PDB entry 6JLQ | X-ray diffraction, 3.10 A resolution | chains A and B of the 3 polymer chains in the assembly

== Chain A ==
Protein: Ubiquitin carboxyl-terminal hydrolase 46
From: Homo sapiens
Notes: EC 3.4.19.12
Reference sequence: P62068 (UBP46_HUMAN); numbering as in UniProt (aligned over 24-366)
Chain sequence (352 residues; numbered 23 to 374; the number before each row is that of its first residue):
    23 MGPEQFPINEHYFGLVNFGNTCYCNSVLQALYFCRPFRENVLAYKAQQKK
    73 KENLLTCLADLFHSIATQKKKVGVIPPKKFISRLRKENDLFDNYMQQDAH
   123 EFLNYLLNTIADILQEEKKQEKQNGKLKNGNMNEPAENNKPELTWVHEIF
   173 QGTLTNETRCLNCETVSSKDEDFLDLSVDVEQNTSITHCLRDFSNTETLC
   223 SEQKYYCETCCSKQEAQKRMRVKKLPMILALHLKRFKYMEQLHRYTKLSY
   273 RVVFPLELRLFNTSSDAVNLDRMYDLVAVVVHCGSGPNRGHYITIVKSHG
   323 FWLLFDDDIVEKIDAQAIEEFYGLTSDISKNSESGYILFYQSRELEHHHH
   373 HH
Not modelled in the structure: 23-34, 66-76, 89-96, 143-163, 367-374
Construct notes: initiating methionine (23); expression tag (367-374)
Metal / ion sites: Zn2+: Cys182, Cys185, Cys229, Cys232
UniProt features mapped onto this chain:
  - active site: Cys44 (Nucleophile), His313 (Proton acceptor)
  - binding site (Zn(2+)): Cys182, Cys185, Cys229, Cys232
  - mutagenesis: Cys44 (C44S: Abolishes enzyme activity)
What the authors report for this chain:
  - mutagenesis - E186K: abolished binding to WD repeat-containing protein 48 (chain B)
  - mutagenesis - E186K, E279R, E279R/D293R, D293R, T347A/S348A: unchanged binding to WD repeat-containing protein 20, highly similar to WD repeat protein 20
  - mutagenesis - C44S, E186K: abolished catalytic activity on PHLPP1
  - catalytic residues: Cys44 (proposed by the authors, not directly observed)
  - mutagenesis - V275D/F283A: decreased catalytic activity on PHLPP1
  - mutagenesis - T347A/S348A: unchanged catalytic activity on PHLPP1

== Chain B ==
Protein: WD repeat-containing protein 48
From: Homo sapiens
Reference sequence: Q8TAF3 (WDR48_HUMAN); residues 1-580 here = UniProt positions 1-580
Chain sequence (620 residues; row label = number of the first residue in the row; numbers below 1 keep their minus sign (Met-39 is residue -39)):
   -39 MSYYDYKDDDDKSGSGHHHHHHDYDIPTTENLYFQGAMGSMAAHHRQNTA
    11 GRRKVQVSYVIRDEVEKYNRNGVNALQLDPALNRLFTAGRDSIIRIWSVN
    61 QHKQDPYIASMEHHTDWVNDIVLCCNGKTLISASSDTTVKVWNAHKGFCM
   111 STLRTHKDYVKALAYAKDKELVASAGLDRQIFLWDVNTLTALTASNNTVT
   161 TSSLSGNKDSIYSLAMNQLGTIIVSGSTEKVLRVWDPRTCAKLMKLKGHT
   211 DNVKALLLNRDGTQCLSGSSDGTIRLWSLGQQRCIATYRVHDEGVWALQV
   261 NDAFTHVYSGGRDRKIYCTDLRNPDIRVLICEEKAPVLKMELDRSADPPP
   311 AIWVATTKSTVNKWTLKGIHNFRASGDYDNDCTNPITPLCTQPDQVIKGG
   361 ASIIQCHILNDKRHILTKDTNNNVAYWDVLKACKVEDLGKVDFEDEIKKR
   411 FKMVYVPNWFSVDLKTGMLTITLDESDCFAAWVSAKDAGFSSPDGSDPKL
   461 NLGGLLLQALLEYWPRTHVNPMDEEENEVNHVNGEQENRVQKGNGYFQVP
   511 PHTPVIFGEAGGRTLFRLLCRDSGGETESMLLNETVPQWVIDITVDKNMP
   561 KFNKIPFYLQPHASSGAKTL
Not modelled in the structure: -39 to 12, 333-343, 452-453, 479-500, 560-580
Construct notes: initiating methionine (-39); expression tag (-38 to 0)
UniProt features mapped onto this chain:
  - modified residue: Tyr28 (Phosphotyrosine), Lys214 (N6-acetyllysine), Lys578 (N6-acetyllysine)
  - mutagenesis: Arg30 (R30A: In UAF1(3A); impaired DNA-binding; when associated with A-50 and A-168. In UAF1(3A) ...), Arg50 (R50A: In UAF1(3A); impaired DNA-binding; when associated with A-30 and A-168. In UAF1(3A) ...), Trp77 (W77A: Impaired binding to USP12; when associated with Ala-256), Lys117 (K117A: In UAF1(11A); impaired DNA-binding; when associated with A-30, A-50, A-161, A-168, A-230, A-272, A-274, A-275, A-318 and A-363. In UAF1(11A) ...), Tyr119 (Y119A: Impaired binding to USP12; when associated with Ala-172), Thr161 (T161A: In UAF1(11A); impaired DNA-binding; when associated with A-30, A-50, A-117, A-168, A-230, A-272, A-274, A-275, A-318 and A-363. In UAF1(11A) ...), Lys168 (K168A: In UAF1(3A); impaired DNA-binding; when associated with A-30 and A-50. In UAF1(3A) ...), Ser170 (S170Y: Strongly reduces interaction with USP46 and abolishes stimulation of USP46 enzyme activity), Tyr172 (Y172A: Impaired binding to USP12; when associated with Ala-119), Lys214 (K214E: Strongly reduces interaction with USP12 or USP46 and abolishes stimulation of their enzyme activity; when associated with A-256 and D-272), Ser230 (S230A: In UAF1(11A); impaired DNA-binding; when associated with A-30, A-50, A-117, A-161, A-168, A-272, A-274, A-275, A-318 and A-363. In UAF1(11A) ...), Trp256 (W256A: Strongly reduces interaction with USP12 or USP46 and abolishes stimulation of their enzyme activity; when associated with E-214 and D-272. Impaired binding to USP12; when associated with Ala-77), 7 further mutagenesis entries in UniProt

== Chain A / chain B interface ==
Pairs across the interface - 32 pairs, chain A then chain B:
  Arg181(A) with Asp211(B), salt bridge; Ser230(B)
  Leu183(A) with Tyr172(B); Lys214(B), hydrogen bond (backbone-side chain)
  Asn184(A) with Arg50(B), hydrogen bond; Trp77(B); Lys121(B); Lys214(B), hydrogen bond (backbone-side chain); Trp256(B)
  Cys185(A) with Trp256(B); Arg272(B), hydrogen bond (backbone-side chain)
  Glu186(A) with Lys214(B), salt bridge; Ser230(B), hydrogen bond; Trp256(B), hydrogen bond; Arg272(B)
  Thr187(A) with Arg272(B)
  Ser223(A) with Asp118(B)
  Lys226(A) with Asp118(B), salt bridge; Tyr119(B); Leu137(B)
  Cys232(A) with Trp77(B)
  Cys233(A) with Leu424(B); Lys425(B), hydrogen bond (backbone-backbone)
  Ser234(A) with Trp77(B); Lys425(B)
  Lys235(A) with Tyr119(B), hydrogen bond (backbone-side chain)
  Gln236(A) with Trp77(B); Lys121(B), hydrogen bond
  Glu237(A) with Leu137(B); Ser170(B), hydrogen bond; Tyr172(B), hydrogen bond
  Gln239(A) with Thr188(B), hydrogen bond
Interface residues without a listed pair, chain A (17 interface residues in all): Cys222, Glu224
Interface residues without a listed pair, chain B (21 interface residues in all): Arg139, Asn212, Gly254, Ile364, Gly521

== Overview ==
17 residues of chain A and 21 residues of chain B are in contact, with 12 hydrogen bonds and 3 salt bridges.
Polar contacts include Arg181(A)-Asp211(B), Glu186(A)-Lys214(B) and Lys226(A)-Asp118(B). From the paper: the
catalytic residue Cys44(A); C44S and E186K of chain A abolish catalytic activity on PHLPP1; 7 substitutions
were tested in all.
Here chain A is Ubiquitin carboxyl-terminal hydrolase 46 and chain B is WD repeat-containing protein 48, both
from Homo sapiens. Entry 6JLQ (Crystal structure of human USP46-WDR48-WDR20 complex) was determined by X-ray
diffraction.
